PDB entry 1LHK | X-ray diffraction, 1.80 A resolution | chain A

== Chain A ==
Molecule: Human lysozyme
From: Homo sapiens
Notes: EC 3.2.1.17
UniProtKB: P61626 (LYSC_HUMAN); residues 1-130 here correspond to UniProt positions 19-148 (UniProt number = residue number + 18)
Amino-acid sequence (130 residues; numbered 1 to 130; the number before each row is that of its first residue):
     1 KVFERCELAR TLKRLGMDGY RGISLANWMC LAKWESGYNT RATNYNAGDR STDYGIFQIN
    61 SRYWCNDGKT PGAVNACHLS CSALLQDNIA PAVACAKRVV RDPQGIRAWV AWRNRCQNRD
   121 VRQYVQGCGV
Cystine bridges: Cys-6/Cys-128, Cys-30/Cys-116, Cys-65/Cys-81, Cys-77/Cys-95
Construct notes: conflict Pro-91 (Asp109 in P61626)

== In short ==
Chain A is Human lysozyme (Homo sapiens); the structure, Role of proline residues in human lysozyme stability:
A scanning calorimetric study combined with X-ray structure ..., was determined by X-ray diffraction together
with 1LHH, 1LHI, 1LHJ and 1LHL from the same study.
